PDB entry 9NHI | electron microscopy, 3.10 A resolution | chains H and B of the 8 polymer chains in the assembly

== Chain H ==
Molecule: RQk-Base-C pAb heavy chain
Organism: Macaca mulatta
Sequence (119 residues; each row starts with the number of its first residue; X marks 115 residues of unknown identity (built as UNK)):
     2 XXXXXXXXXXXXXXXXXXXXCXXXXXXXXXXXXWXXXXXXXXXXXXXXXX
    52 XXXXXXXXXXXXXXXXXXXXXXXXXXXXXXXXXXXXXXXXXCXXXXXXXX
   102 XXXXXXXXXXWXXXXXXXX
Disulfides: Cys-22/Cys-93

== Chain B ==
Molecule: AMC016 v4.2 gp41
Organism: Human immunodeficiency virus 1
Sequence (153 residues; numbered 512 to 664; the number before each row is that of its first residue):
   512 AVGIGAVFLGFLGAAGSTMGAASMTLTVQARQLLSGIVQQQSNLLRAPEC
   562 QQHLLKDTHWGIKQLQARVLAVEHYLKDQQLLGIWGCSGKLICTTAVPWN
   612 ATWSNKTLDNIWNNMTWMEWEKEISNYTNLIYNLIEESQNQQEKNETENL
   662 TLC
Unresolved in the structure: 512-520, 548-571
Disulfides: Cys-598/Cys-604
Covalently attached groups: N-acetylglucosamine (NAG) linked to Asn-611, Asn-616, Asn-637

== How chain H and chain B interact ==
Interface residues of chain B (facing chain H), 7 residues: Ser-534, Met-535, Ile-603, Thr-618, Leu-619, Asp-620, Trp-623

== In short ==
Chain H and chain B make no direct contact in this assembly.
Chain H is RQk-Base-C pAb heavy chain (Macaca mulatta) and chain B is AMC016 v4.2 gp41 (Human immunodeficiency
virus 1); the structure, AMC016 v4.2 in complex with Base-C pAb isolated from animal RQk18 at week 43, was
determined by electron microscopy together with 9NHH, 9NHJ, 9NHK, 9NHL, 9NHM, 9NHN, 9NHO and 9NI9 from the
same study.
